Entry 8F7S (electron microscopy, 3.00 A resolution); this record covers chains A and B of the 8 polymer chains in the assembly.

# Chain A
Molecule: Guanine nucleotide-binding protein G(i) subunit alpha-1
Organism: Homo sapiens
UniProt: P63096 (GNAI1_HUMAN); residues 1-354 here = UniProt positions 1-354
Sequence (354 residues; numbered 1 to 354; the number before each row is that of its first residue):
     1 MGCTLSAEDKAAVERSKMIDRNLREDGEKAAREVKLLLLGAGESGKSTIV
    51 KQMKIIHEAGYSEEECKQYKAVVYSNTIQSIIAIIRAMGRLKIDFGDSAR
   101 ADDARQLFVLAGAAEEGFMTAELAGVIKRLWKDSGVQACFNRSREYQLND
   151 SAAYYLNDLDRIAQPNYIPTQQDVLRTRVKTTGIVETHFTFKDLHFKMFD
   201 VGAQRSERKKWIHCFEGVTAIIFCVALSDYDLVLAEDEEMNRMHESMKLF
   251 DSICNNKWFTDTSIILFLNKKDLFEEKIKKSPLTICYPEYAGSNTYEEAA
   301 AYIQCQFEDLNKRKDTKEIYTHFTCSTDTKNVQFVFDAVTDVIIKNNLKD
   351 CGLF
Not modelled in the structure: 1-3, 56-180, 235-239
Differences from the reference sequence: conflict Ala203 (Gly in P63096), Ser326 (Ala in P63096)
Swiss-Prot annotation at these positions:
  - region: Lys35 to Thr48 (G1 motif), Asp173 to Thr181 (G2 motif), Phe196 to Gly202, Gln204, Arg205 (G3 motif), Ile265 to Asp272 (G4 motif), Thr324, Cys325, Thr327 to Thr329 (G5 motif)
  - binding site (GTP): Glu43 to Thr48, Ser151, Leu175 to Thr181, Asp200 to Gly202, Gln204, Asn269 to Asp272
  - binding site (Mg(2+)): Ser47, Thr181
  - modified residue: Arg178 (ADP-ribosylarginine), Gln204 (Deamidated glutamine), Cys351 (ADP-ribosylcysteine)
  - lipidation: Gly2 (N-myristoyl glycine), Cys3 (S-palmitoyl cysteine)

# Chain B
Molecule: Guanine nucleotide-binding protein G(I)/G(S)/G(T) subunit beta-1
Organism: Rattus norvegicus
UniProt: P54311 (GBB1_RAT); residues 7-345 here correspond to UniProt positions 2-340 (UniProt number = residue number - 5)
Sequence (353 residues; each row starts with the number of its first residue; numbers below 1 keep their minus sign (Met-7 is residue -7)):
    -7 MHHHHHHHHGSLLQSELDQLRQEAEQLKNQIRDARKACADATLSQITNNI
    43 DPVGRIQMRTRRTLRGHLAKIYAMHWGTDSRLLVSASQDGKLIIWDSYTT
    93 NKVHAIPLRSSWVMTCAYAPSGNYVACGGLDNICSIYNLKTREGNVRVSR
   143 ELAGHTGYLSCCRFLDDNQIVTSSGDTTCALWDIETGQQTTTFTGHTGDV
   193 MSLSLAPDTRLFVSGACDASAKLWDVREGMCRQTFTGHESDINAICFFPN
   243 GNAFATGSDDATCRLFDLRADQELMTYSHDNIICGITSVSFSKSGRLLLA
   293 GYDDFNCNVWDALKADRAGVLAGHDNRVSCLGVTDDGMAVATGSWDSFLK
   343 IWN
Not modelled in the structure: -7 to 7
Differences from the reference sequence: expression tag (-7 to 6)
Swiss-Prot annotation at these positions:
  - modified residue: Ser7 (N-acetylserine), His271 (Phosphohistidine)

# How chain A and chain B interact
Pairs across the interface (39; chain A residue first):
  Val13(A) - Asn93(B)
  Arg15(A) - Val95(B)  hydrogen bond (side chain-backbone)
  Ser16(A) - Asn93(B)
  Ser16(A) - Lys94(B)  hydrogen bond
  Ile19(A) - Lys94(B)
  Ile19(A) - Ala97(B)  hydrophobic
  Asp20(A) - Lys94(B)
  Asn22(A) - Lys83(B)
  Leu23(A) - Gly58(B)
  Leu23(A) - Leu60(B)
  Leu23(A) - Lys83(B)
  Leu23(A) - Ile85(B)  hydrophobic
  Leu23(A) - Lys94(B)
  Asp26(A) - Lys83(B)  salt bridge
  Gly27(A) - Leu60(B)
  Thr182(A) - Asp123(B)
  Thr182(A) - Asn124(B)  hydrogen bond (backbone-side chain)
  Gly183(A) - Asn124(B)
  Ile184(A) - Trp104(B)
  Ile184(A) - Leu122(B)
  Phe199(A) - Trp104(B)
  Gln204(A) - Leu122(B)
  Ser206(A) - Tyr150(B)
  Ser206(A) - Gly167(B)
  Glu207(A) - Asp191(B)  hydrogen bond (backbone-side chain)
  Lys210(A) - Tyr150(B)
  Lys210(A) - Asp191(B)
  Lys210(A) - Met193(B)
  Lys210(A) - Cys209(B)
  Lys210(A) - Asp233(B)  salt bridge
  Lys210(A) - Asn235(B)
  Trp211(A) - Tyr150(B)
  His213(A) - Lys62(B)
  His213(A) - Trp337(B)
  Cys214(A) - Tyr64(B)  hydrogen bond
  Cys214(A) - Trp104(B)
  Phe215(A) - Trp104(B)  hydrophobic
  Trp258(A) - Arg319(B)
  Trp258(A) - Trp337(B)  hydrophobic
Interface residues without a listed pair, chain A (25 interface residues in all): Ala12, Thr181, Glu216
Interface residues without a listed pair, chain B (26 interface residues in all): His96, Ile125, Asp251

# Summary
Chain A and chain B form an interface of 25 and 26 residues respectively, with 5 hydrogen bonds and 2 salt
bridges. Polar contacts include Asp26(A)-Lys83(B), Lys210(A)-Asp233(B) and Arg15(A)-Val95(B). UniProt lists 22
GTP-binding residues and Mg2+-binding residues Ser47(A) and Thr181(A) on chain A.
Chain A is Guanine nucleotide-binding protein G(i) subunit alpha-1 (Homo sapiens) and chain B is Guanine
nucleotide-binding protein G(I)/G(S)/G(T) subunit beta-1 (Rattus norvegicus); the structure, Gi bound
delta-opioid receptor in complex with deltorphin, was determined by electron microscopy together with 8F7Q,
8F7R, 8F7W and 8F7X from the same study.
